6JW8 - chains A and B; structure by X-ray diffraction, 2.40 A resolution.

# Chain A (and B)
Name: Dehydrogenase
Organism: Streptomyces kanamyceticus
Notes: chain B of this document is another copy of the same molecule, construct and numbering; everything in this record applies to it too
Reference sequence: Q6L737 (Q6L737_STRKN); residue numbers follow UniProt; this construct covers 1-373
Sequence (386 residues; row label = number of the first residue in the row):
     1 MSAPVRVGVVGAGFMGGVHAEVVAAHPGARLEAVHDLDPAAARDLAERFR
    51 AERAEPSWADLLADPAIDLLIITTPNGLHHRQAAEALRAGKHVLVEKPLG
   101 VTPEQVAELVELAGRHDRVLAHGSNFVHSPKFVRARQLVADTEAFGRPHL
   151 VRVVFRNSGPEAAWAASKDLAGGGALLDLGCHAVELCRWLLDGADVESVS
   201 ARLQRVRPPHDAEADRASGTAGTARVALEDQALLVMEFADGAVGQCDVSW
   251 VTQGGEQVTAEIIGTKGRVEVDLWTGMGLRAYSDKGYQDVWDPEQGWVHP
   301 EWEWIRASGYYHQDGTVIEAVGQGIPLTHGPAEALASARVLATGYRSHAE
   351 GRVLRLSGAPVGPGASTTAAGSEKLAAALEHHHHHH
Unresolved in the structure: 1-3, 210-226, 363-386 (chain B: 1-3, 210-226, 362-386)
Sequence notes: expression tag (374-386)
Ligand contacts:
  - 3"-deamino-3"-hydroxykanamycin B (CK0; (2S,3R,4S,5S,6R)-2-[(1S,2S,3R,4S,6R)-3-[(2R,3R,4R,5S,6R)-6-(aminomethyl)-3-azanyl-4,5-bis(oxidanyl)oxan-2-yl]oxy-4,6-bis(azanyl)-2-oxidanyl-cyclohexyl]oxy-6-(hydroxymethyl)oxane-3,4,5-triol): Phe14, Phe126, Phe155, Asn157, Pro160, Glu161, Asp178, Leu179, His182, Trp250, Glu256, Trp274, Trp291, Asp292, Trp304, Tyr310
  - NADH (NAI; 1,4-dihydronicotinamide adenine dinucleotide): Val10, Gly11, Ala12, Gly13, Phe14, Met15, His35, Asp36, Leu37, Asp38, Thr73, Thr74, Pro75, Asn76, Leu78, His79, Gln82, Glu96, Lys97, Pro98, Gly123, Asn125, Ala162, Trp164, Asp178, His182, Tyr310

# How chain A and chain B interact
Pairs across the interface (75):
  Pro130(A) with Trp302(B), hydrophobic; Glu303(B)
  Lys131(A) with Met277(B), hydrogen bond (side chain-backbone); Gly278(B); Leu279(B); Trp302(B)
  Arg134(A) with Leu279(B); Asp289(B), hydrogen bond (side chain-backbone); Glu301(B), salt bridge; Trp302(B)
  Leu138(A) with Tyr287(B); Val290(B), hydrophobic; Pro300(B), hydrophobic
  Asp141(A) with Tyr287(B); Gln288(B), hydrogen bond (side chain-backbone)
  Ala144(A) with Ser283(B); Gly286(B); Tyr287(B), hydrophobic
  Phe145(A) with Tyr287(B)
  Gly267(A) with Tyr282(B); Tyr287(B)
  Arg268(A) with Ala281(B); Tyr282(B), hydrogen bond (backbone-backbone); Tyr287(B), hydrogen bond (backbone-side chain)
  Val269(A) with Arg280(B)
  Glu270(A) with Gly278(B); Leu279(B); Arg280(B), salt bridge; Trp297(B)
  Val271(A) with Gly278(B); Leu279(B), hydrophobic
  Asp272(A) with Gly278(B), hydrogen bond (backbone-backbone)
  Gly276(A) with Gly276(B); Met277(B); Gly278(B), hydrogen bond (backbone-backbone)
  Met277(A) with Lys131(B), hydrogen bond (backbone-side chain); Gly276(B)
  Gly278(A) with Lys131(B); Glu270(B); Val271(B); Asp272(B), hydrogen bond (backbone-backbone); Gly276(B), hydrogen bond (backbone-backbone)
  Leu279(A) with Lys131(B); Arg134(B); Glu270(B); Val271(B), hydrophobic
  Arg280(A) with Val269(B); Glu270(B), salt bridge
  Ala281(A) with Arg268(B)
  Tyr282(A) with Lys266(B); Gly267(B); Arg268(B), hydrogen bond (backbone-backbone)
  Ser283(A) with Ala144(B)
  Gly286(A) with Ala144(B)
  Tyr287(A) with Leu138(B); Asp141(B); Ala144(B), hydrophobic; Phe145(B); Gly267(B); Arg268(B), hydrogen bond (side chain-backbone)
  Gln288(A) with Asp141(B), hydrogen bond (backbone-side chain)
  Asp289(A) with Arg134(B), hydrogen bond (backbone-side chain)
  Val290(A) with Arg134(B); Leu138(B), hydrophobic
  Trp297(A) with Arg268(B)
  Pro300(A) with Leu138(B), hydrophobic
  Glu301(A) with Arg134(B), salt bridge
  Trp302(A) with Pro130(B), hydrophobic; Lys131(B)
  Glu303(A) with Pro130(B); Arg306(B), salt bridge; His312(B), salt bridge
  Arg306(A) with Glu303(B), salt bridge; Arg306(B)
  His312(A) with Glu303(B), salt bridge
Interface residues without a listed pair, chain A (38 interface residues in all): Ala135, Glu143, Lys266, Lys285, Ala307
Interface residues without a listed pair, chain B (38 interface residues in all): Ala135, Glu143, Lys285, Ala307

# Overview
The chain A/chain B interface involves 38 residues from each chain; the contacts include 14 hydrogen bonds and
8 salt bridges. Polar pairs include Arg134(A)-Glu301(B), Glu270(A)-Arg280(B) and Glu303(A)-Arg306(B). Chain A
binds NADH and 3"-deamino-3"-hydroxykanamycin B.
Both chains are Dehydrogenase (Streptomyces kanamyceticus). Entry 6JW8 (The crystal structure of KanD2 in
complex with NADH and 3"-deamino-3"-hydroxykanamycin B) was determined by X-ray diffraction (same publication
as 6JW7).
